Entry 6U7I (X-ray diffraction, 2.70 A resolution); this record covers chains B and C of the 4 polymer chains in the assembly.

[Chain B (and C)]
Name: Beta-glucuronidase
Source organism: Faecalibacterium prausnitzii
Notes: chain C of this document is another copy of the same molecule, construct and numbering; everything in this record applies to it too
Reference sequence: A0A3F3JX71 (A0A3F3JX71_9FIRM); residue numbers follow UniProt; this construct covers 1-597
Sequence (597 residues; numbered 1 to 597; the number before each row is that of its first residue):
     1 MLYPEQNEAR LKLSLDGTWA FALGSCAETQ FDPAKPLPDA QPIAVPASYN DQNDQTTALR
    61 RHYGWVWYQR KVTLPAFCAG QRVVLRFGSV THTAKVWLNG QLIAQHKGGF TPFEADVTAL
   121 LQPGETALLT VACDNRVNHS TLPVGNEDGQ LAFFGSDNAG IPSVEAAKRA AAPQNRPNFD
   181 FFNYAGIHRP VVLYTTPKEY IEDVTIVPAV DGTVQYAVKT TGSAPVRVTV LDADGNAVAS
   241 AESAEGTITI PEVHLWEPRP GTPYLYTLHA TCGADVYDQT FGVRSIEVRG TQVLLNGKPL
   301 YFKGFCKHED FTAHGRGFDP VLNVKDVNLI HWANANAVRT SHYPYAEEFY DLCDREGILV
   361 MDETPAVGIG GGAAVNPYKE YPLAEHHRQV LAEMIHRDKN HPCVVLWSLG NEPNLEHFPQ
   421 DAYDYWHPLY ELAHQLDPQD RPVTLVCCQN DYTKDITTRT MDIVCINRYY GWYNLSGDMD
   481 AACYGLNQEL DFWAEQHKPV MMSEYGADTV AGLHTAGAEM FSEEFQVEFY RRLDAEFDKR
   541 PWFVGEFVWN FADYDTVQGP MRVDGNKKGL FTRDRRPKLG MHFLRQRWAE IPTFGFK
Unresolved in the structure: 1 (chain C: fully traced)
What the authors report for this chain:
  - specificity-determining residues: Phe-153, Phe-154

[Chain B / chain C interface]
Residue-residue contacts (20):
  Gly-512(B) / Gly-512(C)
  Leu-513(B) / Arg-576(C)
  His-514(B) / Glu-523(C)  salt bridge
  His-514(B) / Arg-576(C)
  His-514(B) / Pro-577(C)  hydrogen bond (side chain-backbone)
  Thr-515(B) / Arg-576(C)
  Thr-515(B) / Pro-577(C)
  Ala-516(B) / Pro-577(C)
  Glu-523(B) / His-514(C)  salt bridge
  Glu-524(B) / Pro-577(C)
  Glu-524(B) / His-582(C)  salt bridge
  Arg-576(B) / His-514(C)
  Arg-576(B) / Thr-515(C)
  Pro-577(B) / His-514(C)  hydrogen bond (backbone-side chain)
  Pro-577(B) / Thr-515(C)
  Pro-577(B) / Ala-516(C)
  Pro-577(B) / Glu-524(C)
  Leu-579(B) / Leu-579(C)  hydrophobic
  His-582(B) / Glu-524(C)  salt bridge
  His-582(B) / Leu-579(C)
Other interface residues (no listed pair), chain B (13 interface residues in all): Ala-511, Lys-578
Other interface residues (no listed pair), chain C (13 interface residues in all): Trp-332, Ala-511, Lys-578

[Overview]
The chain B/chain C interface involves 13 residues from each chain; the contacts include 2 hydrogen bonds and
4 salt bridges. Polar pairs include His-514(B)/Glu-523(C), Glu-524(B)/His-582(C) and His-514(B)/Pro-577(C).
From the paper: specificity determinants Phe-153(B) and Phe-154(B).
Chain B and chain C are both Beta-glucuronidase (Faecalibacterium prausnitzii); the structure,
Faecalibacterium prausnitzii Beta-glucuronidase, was determined by X-ray diffraction, deposited together with
6U7J.
